7Y5D - chains B and E of the 20 polymer chains in the assembly; structure by electron microscopy, 7.30 A resolution (low resolution: residue-level contacts below are approximate; hydrogen-bond / salt-bridge calls are withheld).

Chain B:
Molecule: ATP synthase subunit alpha
Organism: Mycolicibacterium smegmatis
Notes: EC 7.1.2.2
UniProtKB: A0R202 (ATPA_MYCS2); residue numbers follow UniProt; this construct covers 1-548
Amino-acid sequence (548 residues; row label = number of the first residue in the row; X marks 22 residues of unknown identity (built as UNK)):
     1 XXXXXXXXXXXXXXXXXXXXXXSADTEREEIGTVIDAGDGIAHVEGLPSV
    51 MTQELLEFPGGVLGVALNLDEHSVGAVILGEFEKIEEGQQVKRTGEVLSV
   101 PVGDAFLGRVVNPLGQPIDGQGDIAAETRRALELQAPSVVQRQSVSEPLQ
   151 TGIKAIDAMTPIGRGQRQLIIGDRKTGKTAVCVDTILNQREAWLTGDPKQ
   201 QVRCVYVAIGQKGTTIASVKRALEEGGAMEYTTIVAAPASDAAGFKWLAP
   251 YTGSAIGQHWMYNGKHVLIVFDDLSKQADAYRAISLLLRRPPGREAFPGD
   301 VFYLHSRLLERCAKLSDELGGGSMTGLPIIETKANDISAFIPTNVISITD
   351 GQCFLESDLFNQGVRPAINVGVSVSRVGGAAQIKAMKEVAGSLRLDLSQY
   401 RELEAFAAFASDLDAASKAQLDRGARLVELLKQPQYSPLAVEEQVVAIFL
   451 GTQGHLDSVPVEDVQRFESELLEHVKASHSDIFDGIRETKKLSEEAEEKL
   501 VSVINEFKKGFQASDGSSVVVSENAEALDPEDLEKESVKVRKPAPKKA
Unresolved in the structure: 1-11, 23-28, 517-530, 546-548
Construct notes: conflict UNK_1 (Met in A0R202), UNK_2 (Ala in A0R202), UNK_3 (Glu in A0R202), 19 further conflict positions vs the reference (A0R202) not listed
Swiss-Prot annotation at these positions:
  - binding site (ATP): Gly172 to Thr179
  - site: Ser373 (Required for activity)

Chain E:
Molecule: ATP synthase subunit beta
Organism: Mycolicibacterium smegmatis
Notes: EC 7.1.2.2
UniProtKB: A0R200 (ATPB_MYCS2); residue numbers follow UniProt; this construct covers 2-475
Amino-acid sequence (481 residues; row label = number of the first residue in the row; numbers below 1 keep their minus sign (Met-5 is residue -5)):
    -5 MHHHHHHTATAEKTAGRVVRITGPVVDVEFPRGSVPELFNALHAEITFGA
    45 LAKTLTLEVAQHLGDSLVRCISMQPTDGLVRGVEVTDTGASISVPVGDGV
    95 KGHVFNALGDCLDDPGYGKDFEHWSIHRKPPAFSDLEPRTEMLETGLKVV
   145 DLLTPYVRGGKIALFGGAGVGKTVLIQEMINRIARNFGGTSVFAGVGERT
   195 REGNDLWVELADANVLKDTALVFGQMDEPPGTRMRVALSALTMAEFFRDE
   245 QGQDVLLFIDNIFRFTQAGSEVSTLLGRMPSAVGYQPTLADEMGELQERI
   295 TSTRGRSITSMQAVYVPADDYTDPAPATTFAHLDATTELSRAVFSKGIFP
   345 AVDPLASSSTILDPAIVGDEHYRVAQEVIRILQRYKDLQDIIAILGIDEL
   395 SEEDKQLVNRARRIERFLSQNMMAAEQFTGQPGSTVPLKETIEAFDKLTK
   445 GEFDHLPEQAFFLIGGLDDLAKKAESLGAKL
Unresolved in the structure: -5 to 7, 472-475
Construct notes: initiating methionine (-5); expression tag (-4 to 1)

Chain B / chain E interface:
Contacting residue pairs - 9 pairs, chain B then chain E:
  Met51(B) with Leu73(E)
  Thr52(B) with Gly72(E); Leu73(E)
  Asn68(B) with Ile15(E)
  Leu69(B) with Arg14(E); Ile15(E)
  Asp70(B) with Val13(E)
  Glu71(B) with Val13(E)
  Phe406(B) with Ala387(E)
Other interface residues (no listed pair), chain B (9 interface residues in all): Val50, Phe409
Other interface residues (no listed pair), chain E (9 interface residues in all): Val74, Ile386, Ile388

Summary:
The chain B/chain E interface involves 9 residues from each chain. From UniProt: 8 ATP-binding residues on
chain B.
Here chain B is ATP synthase subunit alpha and chain E is ATP synthase subunit beta, both from
Mycolicibacterium smegmatis. Entry 7Y5D (Cryo-EM structure of F-ATP synthase from Mycolicibacterium smegmatis
(rotational state 3) (backbone)) was determined by electron microscopy (same publication as 7Y5A, 7Y5B and
7Y5C).
